6V4P - chains B and C of the 4 polymer chains in the assembly; structure by electron microscopy, 2.80 A resolution.

# Chain B
Protein: Integrin beta-3
Organism: Homo sapiens
UniProtKB: P05106 (ITB3_HUMAN), isoform P05106-2; residues -25 to 664 here correspond to UniProt positions 1-690 (UniProt number = residue number + 26)
Sequence (690 residues; numbered -25 to 664; the number before each row is that of its first residue; numbers below 1 keep their minus sign (Met-25 is residue -25)):
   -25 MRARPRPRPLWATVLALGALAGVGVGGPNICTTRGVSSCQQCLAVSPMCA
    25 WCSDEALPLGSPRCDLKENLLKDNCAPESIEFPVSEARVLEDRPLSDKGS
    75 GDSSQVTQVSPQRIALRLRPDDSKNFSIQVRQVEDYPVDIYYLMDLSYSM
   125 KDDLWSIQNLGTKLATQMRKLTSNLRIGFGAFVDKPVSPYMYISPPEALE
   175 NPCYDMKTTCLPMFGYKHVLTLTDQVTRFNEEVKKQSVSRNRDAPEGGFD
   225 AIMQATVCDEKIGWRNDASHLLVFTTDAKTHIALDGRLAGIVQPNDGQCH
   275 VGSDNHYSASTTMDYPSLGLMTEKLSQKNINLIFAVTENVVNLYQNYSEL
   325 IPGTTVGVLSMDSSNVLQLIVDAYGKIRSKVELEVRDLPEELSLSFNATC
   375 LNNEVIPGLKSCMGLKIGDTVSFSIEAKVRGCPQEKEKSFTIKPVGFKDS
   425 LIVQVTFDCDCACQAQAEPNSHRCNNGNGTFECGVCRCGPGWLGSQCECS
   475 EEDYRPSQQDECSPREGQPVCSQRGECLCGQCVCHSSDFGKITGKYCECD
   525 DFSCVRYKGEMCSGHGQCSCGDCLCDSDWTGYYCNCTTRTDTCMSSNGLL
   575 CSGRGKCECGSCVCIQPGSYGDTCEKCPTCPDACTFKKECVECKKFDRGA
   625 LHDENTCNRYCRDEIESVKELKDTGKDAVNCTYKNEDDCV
Disordered / not traced: -25 to 57, 433-664
Disulfide bonds: Cys177-Cys184, Cys232-Cys273, Cys374-Cys386
Bound ions: Mg2+: Ser121, Glu220; Ca2+ site 1: Ser123, Asp126, Asp127, Met335; Ca2+ site 2: Asp158, Asp217, Pro219
Swiss-Prot annotation at these positions:
  - region: Cys177 to Cys184 (Involved in CX3CL1-, NRG1-, FGF1- and IGF1-binding), Gln267 to Met287 (CX3CL1-binding)
  - binding site (Mg(2+)): Ser121, Ser123, Glu220
  - binding site (Ca(2+)): Ser123, Asp126, Asp127, Asp158, Asn215, Asp217, Pro219, Glu220, Asp251, Met335
  - glycosylation (N-linked (GlcNAc...) asparagine): Asn99, Asn320, Asn371, Asn452, Asn559, Asn654
From the paper describing this entry:
  - conformationally variable residues (loop rearrangement): Met180, Lys181, Thr182
  - Ca2+ coordination: Asp126, Met335
  - mutagenesis - M335D: unchanged binding to abciximab
  - mutagenesis - M335D: unchanged binding to mAb 7E3
  - contacts within the chain: Asp179-Arg214 (proposed by the authors, not directly observed)

# Chain C
Protein: Abciximab, heavy chain
Organism: synthetic construct
Sequence (225 residues; numbered 1 to 225; the number before each row is that of its first residue):
     1 EVQLQQSGTVLARPGASVKMSCEASGYTFTNYWMHWVKQRPGQGLEWIGA
    51 IYPGNSDTSYIQKFKGKAKLTAVTSTTSVYMELSSLTNEDSAVYYCTLYD
   101 GYYVFAYWGQGTLVTVSAASTKGPSVFPLAPSSKSTSGGTAALGCLVKDY
   151 FPEPVTVSWNSGALTSGVHTFPAVLQSSGLYSLSSVVTVPSSSLGTQTYI
   201 CNVNHKPSNTKVDKKVEPKSCDKTH
Disordered / not traced: 222-225
Disulfide bonds: Cys22-Cys96, Cys145-Cys201

# Interface between chain B and chain C
Residue-residue contacts (28; chain B residue first):
  Tyr122(B) with Tyr103(C), hydrophobic
  Lys125(B) with Tyr102(C); Tyr103(C)
  Leu128(B) with Tyr102(C)
  Trp129(B) with Tyr102(C)
  Gln132(B) with Tyr102(C), hydrogen bond
  Glu171(B) with Asn55(C), hydrogen bond
  Asn175(B) with Trp33(C); Tyr52(C)
  Tyr178(B) with Trp33(C); Tyr52(C), hydrophobic; Asn55(C), hydrogen bond; Asp57(C), hydrogen bond
  Lys181(B) with Trp33(C); His35(C), hydrogen bond (backbone-side chain); Ala50(C); Ser59(C); Tyr99(C)
  Thr182(B) with Trp33(C); Tyr99(C); Tyr103(C)
  Thr183(B) with Asn31(C); Tyr32(C); Tyr99(C), hydrogen bond (backbone-side chain); Tyr103(C), hydrogen bond (backbone-side chain)
  Cys184(B) with Tyr103(C)
  Ser211(B) with Tyr103(C), hydrogen bond
  Val212(B) with Tyr103(C), hydrophobic
Other interface residues (no listed pair), chain B (15 interface residues in all): Cys177
The authors on this interface:
  - residue pairs: Tyr178(B)-Trp33(C), Tyr178(B)-Tyr52(C), Tyr178(B)-Asn55(C), Lys181(B)-His35(C)
  - epitope / paratope residues, chain B: Tyr122(B), Gln132(B), Glu171(B), Asn175(B), Cys177(B), Tyr178(B), Lys181(B), Thr182(B), Thr183(B), Cys184(B), Ser211(B), Val212(B)
  - epitope / paratope residues, chain C: Tyr32(C), Trp33(C), His35(C), Tyr52(C), Asn55(C), Tyr99(C), Tyr102(C), Tyr103(C)

# In short
15 residues of chain B face 12 of chain C across their interface; the contacts include 8 hydrogen bonds. Polar
contacts include Gln132(B)-Tyr102(C), Glu171(B)-Asn55(C) and Tyr178(B)-Asn55(C). The paper describes contacts
between Tyr178(B) and Trp33(C), Tyr178(B) and Tyr52(C) and Tyr178(B) and Asn55(C) among others. The paper
reports that M335D of chain B leaves binding to abciximab unchanged; epitope/paratope residues Tyr122(B),
Gln132(B) and Tyr32(C) among others.
Chain B is Integrin beta-3 (Homo sapiens) and chain C is Abciximab, heavy chain (synthetic construct); the
structure, Structure of the integrin AlphaIIbBeta3-Abciximab complex, was determined by electron microscopy.
